Entry 1NUS (X-ray diffraction, 2.20 A resolution); this record covers chains A and B.

[Chain A (and B)]
Molecule: FKSG76
From: Homo sapiens
Notes: chain B of this document is another copy of the same molecule, construct and numbering; everything in this record applies to it too
UniProtKB: Q96T66 (NMNA3_HUMAN); residue numbers follow UniProt; this construct covers 1-252
Sequence (252 residues; numbered 1 to 252; the number before each row is that of its first residue):
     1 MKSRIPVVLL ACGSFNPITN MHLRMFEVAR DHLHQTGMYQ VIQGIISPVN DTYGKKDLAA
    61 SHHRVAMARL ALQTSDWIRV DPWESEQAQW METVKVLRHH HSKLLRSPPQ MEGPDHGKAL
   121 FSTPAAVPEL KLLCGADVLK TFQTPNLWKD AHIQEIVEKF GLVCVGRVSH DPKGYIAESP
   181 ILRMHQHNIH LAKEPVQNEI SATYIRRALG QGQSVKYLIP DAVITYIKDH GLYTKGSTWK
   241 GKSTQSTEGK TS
Not modelled in the structure: 1-2, 106-125, 235-252 (chain B: 1-2, 107-126, 235-252)
Small-molecule neighbours:
  - AMP-CPP (APC; diphosphomethylphosphonic acid adenosyl ester): Cys12, Gly13, Ser14, Phe15, Met21, His22, Met25, Lys56, Leu133, Cys134, Gly135, Asp137, Val138, Val165, Gly166, Arg167, Asn198, Glu199, Ile200, Ser201, Ala202, Thr203, Arg206
  - beta-nicotinamide ribose monophosphate (NMN): Cys12, Gly13, Ser14, Val49, Tyr53, Lys55, Glu84, Trp90, Glu92, Thr93, Leu147, Trp148
UniProt features mapped onto this chain:
  - binding site (NAD(+)): Ser14, Phe15, Trp90, Thr93, Gly135, Asp137, Leu147, Trp148, Arg167, Asn198
  - binding site (ATP): His22, Lys56, Lys140, Thr203 to Arg206

[Interface between chain A and chain B]
Pairs across the interface (35):
  Tyr53(A) with Pro145(B)
  Lys56(A) with Gln143(B); Glu178(B)
  Gln143(A) with Lys55(B)
  Thr144(A) with Leu147(B)
  Pro145(A) with Gly54(B)
  Leu147(A) with Thr144(B)
  Val168(A) with Val168(B), hydrophobic; Glu199(B)
  Ser169(A) with Glu199(B); Ser201(B)
  Asp171(A) with Ser201(B); Thr203(B); Tyr204(B); Arg207(B), salt bridge
  Lys173(A) with Arg207(B)
  Gly174(A) with Thr203(B); Arg207(B)
  Tyr175(A) with Thr203(B)
  Glu178(A) with Lys56(B); Asp57(B); Arg206(B), salt bridge
  Gln197(A) with Gln197(B), hydrogen bond
  Glu199(A) with Val168(B); Ser169(B)
  Ser201(A) with Ser169(B); Asp171(B)
  Thr203(A) with Asp171(B); Gly174(B); Tyr175(B)
  Tyr204(A) with Asp171(B)
  Arg206(A) with Glu178(B), salt bridge
  Arg207(A) with Asp171(B), salt bridge; Lys173(B); Gly174(B)
Interface residues without a listed pair, chain A (22 interface residues in all): Gly54, Lys55
Interface residues without a listed pair, chain B (23 interface residues in all): Tyr53

[Summary]
22 residues of chain A face 23 of chain B across their interface, with 1 hydrogen bond and 4 salt bridges.
Polar pairs include Asp171(A)-Arg207(B), Glu178(A)-Arg206(B) and Gln197(A)-Gln197(B). Ligands of chain A:
beta-nicotinamide ribose monophosphate and AMP-CPP.
Both chains are FKSG76 (Homo sapiens). Entry 1NUS (CRYSTAL STRUCTURE OF HUMAN CYTOSOLIC NMN/NaMN
ADENYLYLTRANSFERASE COMPLEXED WITH ATP ANALOG AND NMN) was determined by X-ray diffraction together with 1NUQ,
1NUR, 1NUT and 1NUU from the same study.
